PDB entry 8TV5 | X-ray diffraction, 4.60 A resolution (low resolution: residue-level contacts below are approximate; hydrogen-bond / salt-bridge calls are withheld) | chains A and B of the 4 polymer chains in the assembly

Chain A:
Protein: S1CE variant of Fab_L1 heavy chain
From: Homo sapiens
Chain sequence (236 residues; row label = number of the first residue in the row; note: 9 numbers in that range are skipped by the numbering (no residue carries them; nothing is unmodelled there)):
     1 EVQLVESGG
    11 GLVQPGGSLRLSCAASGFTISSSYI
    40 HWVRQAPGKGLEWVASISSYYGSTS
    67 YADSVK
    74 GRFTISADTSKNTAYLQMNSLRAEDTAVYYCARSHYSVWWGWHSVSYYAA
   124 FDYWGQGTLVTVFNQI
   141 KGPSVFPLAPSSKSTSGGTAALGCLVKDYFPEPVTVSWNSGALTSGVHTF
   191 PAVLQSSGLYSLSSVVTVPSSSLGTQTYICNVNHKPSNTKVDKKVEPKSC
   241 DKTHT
Unresolved in the structure: 241-245
Disulfide bonds: Cys-23/Cys-104, Cys-164/Cys-220

Chain B:
Protein: S1CE variant of Fab_L1 light chain
From: Homo sapiens
Chain sequence (211 residues; row label = number of the first residue in the row; note: 21 numbers in that range are skipped by the numbering (no residue carries them; nothing is unmodelled there)):
     1 DIQMTQSPSSLSASVGDRVTITCRASQSVSSA
    39 VAWYQQKPGKAPKLLIYSAS
    66 SLYSGVP
    74 SRFSGSR
    83 SGTDFTLTISSLQPEDFATYYCQQGSAPF
   115 TFGQGTKVEIKRTVAAPSVFIFPPSDEQLKSGTASVVCLLNNFYPREAKV
   165 SWYVDNALQSGNSQESVTEQDSKDSTYSLSSTLTLSKADYEKHKVYACEV
   215 TQGTTS
   223 VTKSFNRGEC
Unresolved in the structure: 1
Disulfide bonds: Cys-23/Cys-104, Cys-152/Cys-212

How chain A and chain B interact:
Pairs across the interface (64; chain A residue first):
  His-40(A) with Phe-111(B)
  Gln-44(A) with Gln-44(B); Tyr-103(B)
  Lys-48(A) with Tyr-103(B)
  Gly-49(A) with Tyr-103(B)
  Leu-50(A) with Tyr-103(B); Phe-116(B)
  Trp-52(A) with Pro-110(B); Phe-111(B)
  Tyr-103(A) with Lys-48(B)
  His-116(A) with Ala-32(B); Gly-107(B)
  Tyr-121(A) with Tyr-55(B); Ser-56(B); Gly-107(B)
  Ala-122(A) with Tyr-55(B)
  Ala-123(A) with Tyr-42(B); Leu-52(B); Tyr-55(B); Gln-105(B)
  Phe-124(A) with Tyr-42(B); Phe-111(B); Phe-116(B)
  Asp-125(A) with Leu-52(B); Tyr-68(B)
  Trp-127(A) with Pro-50(B); Phe-116(B)
  Gly-128(A) with Ala-49(B)
  Gln-129(A) with Ala-49(B)
  Phe-146(A) with Ser-139(B); Gln-142(B)
  Pro-147(A) with Ser-139(B)
  Leu-148(A) with Phe-136(B)
  Ala-149(A) with Phe-136(B)
  Lys-153(A) with Lys-225(B); Ser-226(B); Phe-227(B)
  Ser-154(A) with Phe-136(B)
  Ala-161(A) with Phe-134(B); Phe-136(B)
  Lys-167(A) with Gln-142(B); Thr-147(B); Ser-149(B)
  His-188(A) with Asn-155(B); Asn-156(B); Asp-185(B); Ser-192(B)
  Phe-190(A) with Leu-153(B); Ser-180(B); Thr-182(B); Ser-192(B); Leu-193(B); Ser-194(B)
  Pro-191(A) with Ser-180(B); Val-181(B); Thr-182(B)
  Val-193(A) with Gln-178(B); Glu-179(B); Ser-180(B)
  Gln-195(A) with Gln-178(B)
  Thr-207(A) with Asn-155(B)
  Lys-233(A) with Glu-141(B)
  Ser-239(A) with Cys-232(B)
  Cys-240(A) with Cys-232(B), disulfide
Interface residues without a listed pair, chain A (42 interface residues in all): Tyr-126, Ser-152, Leu-162, Leu-165, Thr-189, Leu-194, Ser-203, Val-205, Lys-238
Interface residues without a listed pair, chain B (44 interface residues in all): Ala-40, Gly-117, Gln-118, Ile-135, Val-151
Cross-chain cystine bridges: Cys-240(A)/Cys-232(B)

In short:
Chain A and chain B form an interface of 42 and 44 residues respectively, with 1 disulfide bond.
Chain A is S1CE variant of Fab_L1 heavy chain and chain B is S1CE variant of Fab_L1 light chain, both from
Homo sapiens; the structure, Structure of the EphA2 LBDCRD bound to FabS1CE_L1 in a 2:1 (EphA2 to Fab) ratio,
was determined by X-ray diffraction together with 8TV2, 8TRV and 8TV1 from the same study.
